7YU3 - chains B and A of the 5 polymer chains in the assembly; structure by electron microscopy, 3.50 A resolution.

# Chain B
Molecule: Guanine nucleotide-binding protein G(I)/G(S)/G(T) subunit beta-1
Organism: Rattus norvegicus
UniProt: P54311 (GBB1_RAT); residues 2-340 here = UniProt positions 2-340
Sequence (351 residues; each row starts with the number of its first residue; numbers below 1 keep their minus sign (Met-10 is residue -10)):
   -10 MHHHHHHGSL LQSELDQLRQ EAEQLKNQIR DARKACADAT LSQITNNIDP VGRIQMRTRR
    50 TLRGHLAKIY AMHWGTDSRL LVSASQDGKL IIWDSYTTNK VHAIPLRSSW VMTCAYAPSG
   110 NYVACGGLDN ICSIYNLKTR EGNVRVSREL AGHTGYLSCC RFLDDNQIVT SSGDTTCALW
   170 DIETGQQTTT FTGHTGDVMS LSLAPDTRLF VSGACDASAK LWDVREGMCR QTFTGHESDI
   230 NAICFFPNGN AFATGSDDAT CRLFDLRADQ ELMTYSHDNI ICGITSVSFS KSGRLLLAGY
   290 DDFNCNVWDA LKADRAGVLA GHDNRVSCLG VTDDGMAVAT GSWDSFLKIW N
Not modelled in the structure: -10 to 2
Differences from the reference sequence: expression tag (-10 to 1)
Curated features (UniProtKB/Swiss-Prot):
  - modified residue: Ser2 (N-acetylserine), His266 (Phosphohistidine)

# Chain A
Molecule: Guanine nucleotide-binding protein G(i) subunit alpha-1
Organism: Homo sapiens
UniProt: P63096 (GNAI1_HUMAN); residue numbers follow UniProt; this construct covers 1-354
Sequence (354 residues; numbered 1 to 354; the number before each row is that of its first residue):
     1 MGCTLSAEDK AAVERSKMID RNLREDGEKA AREVKLLLLG AGESGKSTIV KQMKIIHEAG
    61 YSEEECKQYK AVVYSNTIQS IIAIIRAMGR LKIDFGDSAR ADDARQLFVL AGAAEEGFMT
   121 AELAGVIKRL WKDSGVQACF NRSREYQLND SAAYYLNDLD RIAQPNYIPT QQDVLRTRVK
   181 TTGIVETHFT FKDLHFKMFD VGGQRSERKK WIHCFEGVTA IIFCVALSDY DLVLAEDEEM
   241 NRMHESMKLF DSICNNKWFT DTSIILFLNK KDLFEEKIKK SPLTICYPEY AGSNTYEEAA
   301 AYIQCQFEDL NKRKDTKEIY THFTCATDTK NVQFVFDAVT DVIIKNNLKD CGLF
Not modelled in the structure: 1-5, 55-181
Curated features (UniProtKB/Swiss-Prot):
  - region: Lys35 to Thr48 (G1 motif), Asp173 to Thr181 (G2 motif), Phe196 to Arg205 (G3 motif), Ile265 to Asp272 (G4 motif), Thr324 to Thr329 (G5 motif)
  - binding site (GTP): Glu43 to Thr48, Ser151, Leu175 to Thr181, Asp200 to Gln204, Asn269 to Asp272, Ala326
  - binding site (Mg(2+)): Ser47, Thr181
  - modified residue: Arg178 (ADP-ribosylarginine), Gln204 (Deamidated glutamine), Cys351 (ADP-ribosylcysteine)
  - lipidation: Gly2 (N-myristoyl glycine), Cys3 (S-palmitoyl cysteine)
  - natural variant: Gly40 (G40C: In NEDHISB; G40R: In NEDHISB), Gly45 (G45D: In NEDHISB), Thr48 (T48I: In NEDHISB; T48K: In NEDHISB), Gln52 (Q52P: In NEDHISB), Ser75 (deletion: In NEDHISB; uncertain significance), Gln172 (deletion: In NEDHISB), Asp173 (D173V: In NEDHISB), Glu186 to Phe189 (deletion: In NEDHISB; uncertain significance), Cys224 (C224Y: In NEDHISB), Lys270 (K270N: In NEDHISB; K270R: In NEDHISB), Asp272 (D272G: In NEDHISB), Ala326 (A326P: In NEDHISB), 1 further natural variant entry in UniProt
  - mutagenesis: Gly42 (G42R: Abolishes switch to an activated conformation and dissociation from beta and gamma subunits upon GTP binding. Abolishes interaction with RGS family members), Glu116 (E116L: Enhances interaction (inactive GDP-bound) with RGS14), Gln147 (Q147L: Enhances interaction (inactive GDP-bound) with RGS14), Glu245 (E245L: Enhances interaction (inactive GDP-bound) with RGS14)

# Interface between chain B and chain A
Pairs across the interface (50):
  Gly53(B) with Leu23(A)
  Leu55(B) with Leu23(A); Gly27(A)
  Lys57(B) with His213(A)
  Tyr59(B) with His213(A); Cys214(A)
  Gln75(B) with Cys214(A)
  Lys78(B) with Leu23(A); Asp26(A), salt bridge
  Ile80(B) with Leu23(A), hydrophobic
  Asn88(B) with Ala12(A); Ser16(A)
  Lys89(B) with Ser16(A), hydrogen bond (backbone-side chain); Ile19(A); Asp20(A), salt bridge
  Val90(B) with Arg15(A), hydrogen bond (backbone-side chain); Ile19(A)
  His91(B) with Arg15(A)
  Ala92(B) with Ile19(A), hydrophobic
  Trp99(B) with Lys35(A); Ile184(A); Glu186(A); Phe199(A), hydrophobic; Cys214(A); Phe215(A), hydrophobic
  Leu117(B) with Gly183(A); Ile184(A); Gln204(A), hydrogen bond (backbone-side chain); Trp211(A), hydrophobic; Phe215(A), hydrophobic
  Asn119(B) with Thr182(A); Gly183(A); Gln204(A)
  Thr143(B) with Arg205(A), hydrogen bond
  Gly144(B) with Gln204(A)
  Tyr145(B) with Gln204(A), hydrogen bond (backbone-side chain); Ser206(A); Lys210(A); Trp211(A)
  Gly162(B) with Ser206(A)
  Asp186(B) with Ser206(A); Glu207(A), hydrogen bond (side chain-backbone)
  Met188(B) with Lys210(A)
  Cys204(B) with Lys210(A)
  Asp228(B) with Lys209(A), salt bridge; Lys210(A), salt bridge
  Asn230(B) with Lys210(A), hydrogen bond
  Asp246(B) with Lys210(A), salt bridge
  Arg314(B) with Trp258(A)
  Trp332(B) with His213(A)
Interface residues without a listed pair, chain B (30 interface residues in all): Met101, Asp118, Ser227
Interface residues without a listed pair, chain A (27 interface residues in all): Val13, Glu216

# Overview
30 residues of chain B face 27 of chain A across their interface; the contacts include 7 hydrogen bonds and 5
salt bridges. Polar pairs include Lys78(B)-Asp26(A), Lys89(B)-Asp20(A) and Asp228(B)-Lys209(A).
Here chain B is Guanine nucleotide-binding protein G(I)/G(S)/G(T) subunit beta-1 (Rattus norvegicus) and chain
A is Guanine nucleotide-binding protein G(i) subunit alpha-1 (Homo sapiens). Entry 7YU3 (Human
Lysophosphatidic Acid Receptor 1-Gi complex bound to ONO-0740556) was determined by electron microscopy,
deposited together with 7YU4, 7YU5, 7YU6, 7YU7 and 7YU8.
